7NAR - chains A and W of the 22 polymer chains in the assembly; structure by electron microscopy, 3.00 A resolution.

Chain A:
Molecule: 16S rRNA
Source organism: Escherichia coli (strain K12)
Sequence (1542 nucleotides; row label = number of the first residue in the row):
     1 AAAUUGAAGA GUUUGAUCAU GGCUCAGAUU GAACGCUGGC GGCAGGCCUA ACACAUGCAA
    61 GUCGAACGGU AACAGGAAGA AGCUUGCUUC UUUGCUGACG AGUGGCGGAC GGGUGAGUAA
   121 UGUCUGGGAA ACUGCCUGAU GGAGGGGGAU AACUACUGGA AACGGUAGCU AAUACCGCAU
   181 AACGUCGCAA GACCAAAGAG GGGGACCUUC GGGCCUCUUG CCAUCGGAUG UGCCCAGAUG
   241 GGAUUAGCUA GUAGGUGGGG UAACGGCUCA CCUAGGCGAC GAUCCCUAGC UGGUCUGAGA
   301 GGAUGACCAG CCACACUGGA ACUGAGACAC GGUCCAGACU CCUACGGGAG GCAGCAGUGG
   361 GGAAUAUUGC ACAAUGGGCG CAAGCCUGAU GCAGCCAUGC CGCGUGUAUG AAGAAGGCCU
   421 UCGGGUUGUA AAGUACUUUC AGCGGGGAGG AAGGGAGUAA AGUUAAUACC UUUGCUCAUU
   481 GACGUUACCC GCAGAAGAAG CACCGGCUAA CUCCGUGCCA GCAGCCXCGG UAAUACGGAG
   541 GGUGCAAGCG UUAAUCGGAA UUACUGGGCG UAAAGCGCAC GCAGGCGGUU UGUUAAGUCA
   601 GAUGUGAAAU CCCCGGGCUC AACCUGGGAA CUGCAUCUGA UACUGGCAAG CUUGAGUCUC
   661 GUAGAGGGGG GUAGAAUUCC AGGUGUAGCG GUGAAAUGCG UAGAGAUCUG GAGGAAUACC
   721 GGUGGCGAAG GCGGCCCCCU GGACGAAGAC UGACGCUCAG GUGCGAAAGC GUGGGGAGCA
   781 AACAGGAUUA GAUACCCUGG UAGUCCACGC CGUAAACGAU GUCGACUUGG AGGUUGUGCC
   841 CUUGAGGCGU GGCUUCCGGA GCUAACGCGU UAAGUCGACC GCCUGGGGAG UACGGCCGCA
   901 AGGUUAAAAC UCAAAUGAAU UGACGGGGGC CCGCACAAGC GGUGGAGCAU GUGGUUUAAU
   961 UCGAUGXAAC GCGAAGAACC UUACCUGGUC UUGACAUCCA CGGAAGUUUU CAGAGAUGAG
  1021 AAUGUGCCUU CGGGAACCGU GAGACAGGUG CUGCAUGGCU GUCGUCAGCU CGUGUUGUGA
  1081 AAUGUUGGGU UAAGUCCCGC AACGAGCGCA ACCCUUAUCC UUUGUUGCCA GCGGUCCGGC
  1141 CGGGAACUCA AAGGAGACUG CCAGUGAUAA ACUGGAGGAA GGUGGGGAUG ACGUCAAGUC
  1201 AUCAUGGCCC UUACGACCAG GGCUACACAC GUGCUACAAU GGCGCAUACA AAGAGAAGCG
  1261 ACCUCGCGAG AGCAAGCGGA CCUCAUAAAG UGCGUCGUAG UCCGGAUUGG AGUCUGCAAC
  1321 UCGACUCCAU GAAGUCGGAA UCGCUAGUAA UCGUGGAUCA GAAUGCCACG GUGAAUACGU
  1381 UCCCGGGCCU UGUACACACC GCCCGUXACA CCAUGGGAGU GGGUUGCAAA AGAAGUAGGU
  1441 AGCUUAACCU UCGGGAGGGC GCUUACCACU UUGUGAUUCA UGACUGGGGU GAAGUCGUAA
  1501 CAAGGUAACC GUAGGGGAAC CUGCGGUUGG AUCACCUCCU UA
Not modelled in the structure: 1535-1542
Modified residues: PSU (pseudouridine-5'-monophosphate) at position 516, G7M (N7-methyl-guanosine-5'-monophosphate) at position 527, 2MG (2N-methylguanosine-5'-monophosphate) at position 966, 5MC (5-methylcytidine-5'-monophosphate) at position 967, 2MG (2N-methylguanosine-5'-monophosphate) at position 1207, 4OC (4n,o2'-methylcytidine-5'-monophosphate) at position 1402, 5MC (5-methylcytidine-5'-monophosphate) at position 1407, UR3 (3-methyluridine-5'-monophoshate) at position 1498, 2MG (2N-methylguanosine-5'-monophosphate) at position 1516, MA6 (6N-dimethyladenosine-5'-monophoshate) at position 1518, MA6 (6N-dimethyladenosine-5'-monophoshate) at position 1519

Chain W:
Protein: Small ribosomal subunit biogenesis GTPase RsgA
Source organism: Escherichia coli (strain K12)
Notes: EC 3.6.1.-
UniProt: P39286 (RSGA_ECOLI); residues 1-350 here = UniProt positions 1-350
Sequence (350 residues; row label = number of the first residue in the row):
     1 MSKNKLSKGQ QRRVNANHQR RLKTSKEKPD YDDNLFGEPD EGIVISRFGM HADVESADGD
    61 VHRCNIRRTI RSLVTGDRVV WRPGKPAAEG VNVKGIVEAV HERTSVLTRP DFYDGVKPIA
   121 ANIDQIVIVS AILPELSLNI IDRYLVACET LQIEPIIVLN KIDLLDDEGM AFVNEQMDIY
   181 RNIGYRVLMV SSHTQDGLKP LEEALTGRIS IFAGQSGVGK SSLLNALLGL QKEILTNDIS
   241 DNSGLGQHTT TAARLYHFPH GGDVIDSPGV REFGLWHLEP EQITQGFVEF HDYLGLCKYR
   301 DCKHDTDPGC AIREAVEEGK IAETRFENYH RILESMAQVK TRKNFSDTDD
Not modelled in the structure: 1-33, 348-350
UniProt features mapped onto this chain:
  - region: Met1 to Arg20 (Necessary for GMP-PNP-dependent association with the 30S ribosomal subunit), Phe287 to Gly319 (Required for binding to mature and immature 30S ribosomes), Lys320 to Asp350 (Required to remove RbfA from mature 30S ribosomes)
  - binding site (GTP): Asn160 to Asp163, Gly214 to Ser222
  - binding site (Zn(2+)): Cys297, Cys302, His304, Cys310
  - mutagenesis: Met1 to Arg20 (Loss of GMP-PNP-dependent association with 30S ribosomal subunit, increased association with 50S and 70S ribosomes), Lys220 (K220A: Reduction in GTPase activity, 38% of wild-type kcat for GTP. Strong reduction, 5.2% of wild-type kcat for GTP; when associated with A-221), Ser221 (S221A: Reduction in GTPase activity, 22% of wild-type kcat for GTP. GTPase activity not stimulated by 30S ribosomes. Strong reduction, 5.2% of wild-type kcat for GTP ...), Thr250 (T250A: Loss of GTPase activity, does not dissociate RbfA), Lys298 to Arg300 (About 2-fold decreased binding to mature and immature 30S ribosomes, GTPase activity stimulated by ribosomes), Lys320 to Asp350 (Slightly increased specific binding to mature and immature 30S ribosomes, GTPase activity not stimulated by ribosomes ...)

Interface between chain A and chain W:
Residue-residue contacts (71; chain A residue first):
  C518(A) - Arg68(W)  sugar contact
  C519(A) - Arg67(W)  hydrogen bond to the phosphate
  C519(A) - Arg68(W)  hydrogen bond to the phosphate
  C519(A) - Thr69(W)  hydrogen bond to the phosphate
  A520(A) - Arg67(W)  salt bridge to the phosphate
  U789(A) - Arg331(W)  salt bridge to the phosphate
  A790(A) - Ser137(W)  sugar contact
  A790(A) - Asn139(W)  sugar contact
  A790(A) - Ile140(W)  sugar contact
  A790(A) - Gln215(W)  hydrogen bond to the sugar
  A790(A) - Arg271(W)  hydrogen bond to the base
  A790(A) - Glu272(W)  hydrogen bond to the base
  G791(A) - Glu135(W)  sugar contact
  G791(A) - Leu245(W)  sugar contact
  G791(A) - Arg271(W)  base contact
  U793(A) - Leu245(W)  base contact
  U793(A) - Arg271(W)  hydrogen bond to the base
  A1229(A) - Arg300(W)  salt bridge to the phosphate
  C1230(A) - Arg300(W)  salt bridge to the phosphate
  G1338(A) - Tyr299(W)  hydrogen bond to the sugar
  G1338(A) - Asp301(W)  hydrogen bond to the base
  G1338(A) - Asp307(W)  hydrogen bond to the base
  G1338(A) - Pro308(W)  sugar contact
  A1339(A) - Asp301(W)  base contact
  A1339(A) - Lys303(W)  sugar contact
  C1400(A) - Arg342(W)  phosphate contact
  C1400(A) - Lys343(W)  base contact
  C1400(A) - Asn344(W)  hydrogen bond to the sugar
  G1401(A) - Arg342(W)  salt bridge to the phosphate
  5MC_1407(A) - Thr249(W)  sugar contact
  5MC_1407(A) - Thr251(W)  hydrogen bond to the sugar
  A1408(A) - Phe48(W)  sugar contact
  A1408(A) - Thr251(W)  hydrogen bond to the sugar
  C1409(A) - Phe48(W)  sugar contact
  C1409(A) - His51(W)  hydrogen bond to the sugar
  C1409(A) - Arg63(W)  hydrogen bond to the phosphate
  A1410(A) - His51(W)  hydrogen bond to the sugar
  A1410(A) - Arg63(W)  salt bridge to the phosphate
  A1410(A) - Lys94(W)  sugar contact
  G1491(A) - Met50(W)  hydrogen bond to the sugar
  A1492(A) - Met50(W)  sugar contact
  A1493(A) - Arg47(W)  sugar contact
  A1493(A) - Met50(W)  hydrogen bond to the base
  A1493(A) - Ile66(W)  hydrogen bond to the base
  A1493(A) - Arg67(W)  base contact
  A1493(A) - Arg68(W)  hydrogen bond to the base
  G1494(A) - Arg47(W)  sugar contact
  G1494(A) - Gly49(W)  hydrogen bond to the sugar
  G1494(A) - Thr251(W)  hydrogen bond to the base
  U1495(A) - Lys117(W)  salt bridge to the phosphate
  U1495(A) - Pro268(W)  sugar contact
  C1496(A) - Arg109(W)  salt bridge to the phosphate
  C1496(A) - Lys117(W)  salt bridge to the phosphate
  C1496(A) - His248(W)  hydrogen bond to the sugar
  C1496(A) - Gly269(W)  sugar contact
  C1496(A) - Arg271(W)  phosphate contact
  G1497(A) - Arg109(W)  salt bridge to the phosphate
  G1497(A) - Val270(W)  phosphate contact
  G1497(A) - Arg271(W)  hydrogen bond to the phosphate
  G1497(A) - Glu272(W)  hydrogen bond to the phosphate
  UR3_1498(A) - Asp111(W)  base contact
  UR3_1498(A) - Phe112(W)  base contact
  UR3_1498(A) - Tyr113(W)  base contact
  UR3_1498(A) - Asp114(W)  base contact
  UR3_1498(A) - Glu272(W)  phosphate contact
  2MG_1516(A) - Asn242(W)  phosphate contact
  G1517(A) - Asn242(W)  hydrogen bond to the phosphate
  G1517(A) - Gln247(W)  hydrogen bond to the phosphate
  G1517(A) - His248(W)  hydrogen bond to the base
  G1517(A) - Arg271(W)  hydrogen bond to the base
  MA6_1518(A) - Arg271(W)  base contact
Interface residues without a listed pair, chain A (32 interface residues in all): G944, G945, G1337, 4OC_1402
Interface residues without a listed pair, chain W (49 interface residues in all): Ile70, Arg71, Pro118, Arg143, Cys302, Phe345

Summary:
The interface between chain A and chain W involves 32 residues on one side and 49 on the other; the contacts
include 29 hydrogen bonds and 10 salt bridges. Among the polar pairs are A790(A)-Arg271(W), A790(A)-Glu272(W)
and U793(A)-Arg271(W).
Chain A is 16S rRNA and chain W is Small ribosomal subunit biogenesis GTPase RsgA, both from Escherichia coli
(strain K12); the structure, Complete Bacterial 30S ribosomal subunit assembly complex state F
(+RsgA)(Consensus Refinement), was determined by electron microscopy, deposited together with 7AF3, 7AF5,
7AF8, 7AFA, 7AFD, 7AFH and 17 further entries.
